6WK5 - chains B and A of the 4 polymer chains in the assembly; structure by X-ray diffraction, 3.50 A resolution.

[Chain B (and A)]
Protein: Multidrug resistance protein, SMR family
Source organism: Clostridiales bacterium oral taxon 876 str. F0540
Notes: chain A of this document is another copy of the same molecule, construct and numbering; everything in this record applies to it too
UniProt: U2EQ00 (U2EQ00_9FIRM); residue numbers follow UniProt; this construct covers 1-105
Chain sequence (105 residues; numbered 1 to 105; the number before each row is that of its first residue):
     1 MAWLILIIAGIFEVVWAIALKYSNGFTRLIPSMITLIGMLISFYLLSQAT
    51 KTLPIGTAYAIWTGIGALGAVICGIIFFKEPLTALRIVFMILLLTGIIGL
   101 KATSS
Unresolved in the structure: 105
Modified residues: Mse1, Mse33, Mse39, Mse90 (selenomethionine; parent Met)

[How chain B and chain A interact]
Contacting residue pairs (57):
  Phe43(B) with Mse39(A), hydrophobic
  Leu46(B) with Trp16(A), hydrophobic; Leu20(A), hydrophobic
  Ser47(B) with Leu20(A); Gly25(A)
  Gln48(B) with Gly25(A)
  Thr50(B) with Lys21(A), hydrogen bond (backbone-side chain)
  Lys51(B) with Asn24(A); Gly25(A)
  Leu53(B) with Lys21(A), hydrogen bond (backbone-side chain)
  Pro54(B) with Glu80(A); Arg86(A)
  Ile55(B) with Ala17(A); Gly74(A); Glu80(A), hydrogen bond (backbone-side chain)
  Gly56(B) with Ala70(A); Val71(A); Glu80(A)
  Thr57(B) with Arg86(A), hydrogen bond; Mse90(A)
  Tyr59(B) with Glu13(A), hydrogen bond; Trp16(A), hydrophobic; Gly66(A); Ala67(A)
  Ala60(B) with Mse90(A); Leu93(A); Ile97(A)
  Ile61(B) with Leu93(A), hydrophobic
  Trp62(B) with Trp16(A), hydrophobic
  Thr63(B) with Ile97(A)
  Gly64(B) with Ile97(A)
  Ala67(B) with Lys101(A)
  Val71(B) with Ser104(A)
  Glu80(B) with Ser104(A), hydrogen bond
  Arg86(B) with Leu100(A); Thr103(A), hydrogen bond; Ser104(A), hydrogen bond
  Phe89(B) with Thr95(A); Gly96(A); Gly99(A); Leu100(A), hydrophobic
  Mse90(B) with Leu100(A), hydrophobic
  Leu92(B) with Leu92(A); Thr95(A)
  Leu93(B) with Leu93(A); Leu100(A), hydrophobic
  Thr95(B) with Phe89(A); Leu92(A)
  Gly96(B) with Phe89(A); Leu93(A)
  Ile97(B) with Leu93(A), hydrophobic
  Gly99(B) with Phe89(A)
  Leu100(B) with Arg86(A); Phe89(A), hydrophobic; Mse90(A), hydrophobic; Leu93(A), hydrophobic
  Thr103(B) with Leu85(A)
Other interface residues (no listed pair), chain B (33 interface residues in all): Leu20, Leu68
Other interface residues (no listed pair), chain A (34 interface residues in all): Ile18, Phe26, Phe43, Thr63, Phe78, Leu94
The authors on this interface:
  - interface residues, chain B: Leu53(B), Glu80(B), Arg86(B)
  - interface residues, chain A: Lys21(A), Glu80(A), Arg86(A)

[Summary]
33 residues of chain B and 34 residues of chain A are in contact, with 8 hydrogen bonds. Polar contacts
include Thr50(B)-Lys21(A), Leu53(B)-Lys21(A) and Ile55(B)-Glu80(A). The paper reports interface residues
Leu53(B), Glu80(B) and Lys21(A) among others.
Both chains are Multidrug resistance protein, SMR family (Clostridiales bacterium oral taxon 876 str. F0540).
Entry 6WK5 (Crystal structure of Gdx-Clo from Small Multidrug Resistance family of transporters) was
determined by X-ray diffraction.
